Entry 9G29 (electron microscopy, 3.30 A resolution); this record covers chains A and F of the 17 polymer chains in the assembly.

[Chain A]
Name: DNA-directed RNA polymerase I subunit RPA190
Organism: Saccharomyces cerevisiae
Notes: EC 2.7.7.6
Reference sequence: P10964 (RPA1_YEAST); numbering as in UniProt (aligned over 1-1664)
Chain sequence (1664 residues; each row starts with the number of its first residue):
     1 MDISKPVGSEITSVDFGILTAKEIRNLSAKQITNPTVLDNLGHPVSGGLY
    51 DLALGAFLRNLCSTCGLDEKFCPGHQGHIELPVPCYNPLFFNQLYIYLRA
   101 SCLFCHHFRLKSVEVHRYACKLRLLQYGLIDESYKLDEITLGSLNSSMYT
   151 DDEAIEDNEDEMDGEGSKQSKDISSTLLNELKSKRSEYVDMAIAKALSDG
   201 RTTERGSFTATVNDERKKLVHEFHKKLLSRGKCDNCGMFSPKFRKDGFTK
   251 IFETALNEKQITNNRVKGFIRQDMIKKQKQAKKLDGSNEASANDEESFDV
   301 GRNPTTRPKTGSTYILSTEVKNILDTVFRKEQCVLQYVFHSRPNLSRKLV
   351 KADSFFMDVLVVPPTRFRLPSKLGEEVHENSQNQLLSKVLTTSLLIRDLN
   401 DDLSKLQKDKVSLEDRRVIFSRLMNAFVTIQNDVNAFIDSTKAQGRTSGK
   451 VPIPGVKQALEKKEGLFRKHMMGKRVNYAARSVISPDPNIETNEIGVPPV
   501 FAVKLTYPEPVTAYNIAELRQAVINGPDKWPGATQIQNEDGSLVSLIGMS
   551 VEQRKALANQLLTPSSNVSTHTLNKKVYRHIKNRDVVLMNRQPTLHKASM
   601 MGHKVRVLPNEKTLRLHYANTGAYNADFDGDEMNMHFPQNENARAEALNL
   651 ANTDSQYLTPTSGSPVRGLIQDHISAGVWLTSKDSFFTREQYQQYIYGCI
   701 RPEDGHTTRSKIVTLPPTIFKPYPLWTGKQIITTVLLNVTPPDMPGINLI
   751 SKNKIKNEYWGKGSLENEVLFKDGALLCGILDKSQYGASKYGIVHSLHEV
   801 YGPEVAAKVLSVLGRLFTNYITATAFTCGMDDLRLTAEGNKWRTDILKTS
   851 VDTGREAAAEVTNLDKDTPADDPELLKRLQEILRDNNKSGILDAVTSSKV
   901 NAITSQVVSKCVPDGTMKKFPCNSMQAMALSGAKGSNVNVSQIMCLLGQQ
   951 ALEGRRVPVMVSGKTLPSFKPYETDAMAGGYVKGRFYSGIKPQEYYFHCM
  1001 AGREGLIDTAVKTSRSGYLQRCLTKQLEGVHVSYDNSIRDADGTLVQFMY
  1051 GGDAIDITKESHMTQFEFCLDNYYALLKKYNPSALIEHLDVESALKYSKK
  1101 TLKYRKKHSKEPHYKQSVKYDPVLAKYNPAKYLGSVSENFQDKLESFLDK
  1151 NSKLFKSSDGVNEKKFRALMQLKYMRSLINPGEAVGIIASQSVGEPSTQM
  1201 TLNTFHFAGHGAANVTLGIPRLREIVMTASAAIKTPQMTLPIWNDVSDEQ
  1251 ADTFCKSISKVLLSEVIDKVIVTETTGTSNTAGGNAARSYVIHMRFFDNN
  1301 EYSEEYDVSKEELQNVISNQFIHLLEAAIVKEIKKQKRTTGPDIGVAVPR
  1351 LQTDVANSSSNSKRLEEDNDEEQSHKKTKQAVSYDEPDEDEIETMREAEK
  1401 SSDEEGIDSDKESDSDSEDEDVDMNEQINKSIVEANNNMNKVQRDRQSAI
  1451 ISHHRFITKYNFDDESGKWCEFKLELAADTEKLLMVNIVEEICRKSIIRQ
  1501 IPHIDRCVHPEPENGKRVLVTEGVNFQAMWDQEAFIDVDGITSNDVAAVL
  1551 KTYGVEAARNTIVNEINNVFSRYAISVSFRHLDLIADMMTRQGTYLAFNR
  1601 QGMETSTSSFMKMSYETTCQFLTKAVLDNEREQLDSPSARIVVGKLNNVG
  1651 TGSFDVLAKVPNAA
Unresolved in the structure: 142-173, 269-311, 446-450, 1154-1159, 1206-1213, 1278-1285, 1339-1434, 1663-1664
UniProt features mapped onto this chain:
  - region: Pro992 to Glu1004 (Bridging helix)
  - binding site (Zn(2+)): Cys62, Cys65, Cys72, His75, Cys102, Cys105, Cys233, Cys236
  - binding site (Mg(2+)): Asp627, Asp629, Asp631
  - modified residue (Phosphoserine): Ser889, Ser1636
Ion coordination: Zn2+ site 1: Cys62, Cys65, Cys72, His75; Zn2+ site 2: Cys102, Cys105, Cys233, Cys236; Mg2+: Asp627, Asp629, Asp631 (shared with 1 residue of chain R)
Reported in the primary citation:
  - specificity-determining residues: Pro593 (proposed by the authors, not directly observed)

[Chain F]
Name: DNA-directed RNA polymerases I, II, and III subunit RPABC2
Organism: Saccharomyces cerevisiae
Reference sequence: P20435 (RPAB2_YEAST); numbering as in UniProt (aligned over 1-155)
Chain sequence (155 residues; each row starts with the number of its first residue):
     1 MSDYEEAFNDGNENFEDFDVEHFSDEETYEEKPQFKDGETTDANGKTIVT
    51 GGNGPEDFQQHEQIRRKTLKEKAIPKDQRATTPYMTKYERARILGTRALQ
   101 ISMNAPVFVDLEGETDPLRIAMKELAEKKIPLVIRRYLPDGSFEDWSVEE
   151 LIVDL
Unresolved in the structure: 1-53, 155
UniProt features mapped onto this chain:
  - region: Leu111 to Leu132 (Leucine-zipper)
  - modified residue: Ser24 (Phosphoserine)

[Chain A / chain F interface]
Pairs across the interface (86):
  Ile3(A) - Leu99(F)  hydrophobic
  Ile3(A) - Met103(F)  hydrophobic
  Ser4(A) - Met103(F)
  Pro510(A) - Ser102(F)
  Thr512(A) - Ser102(F)
  Tyr514(A) - Ser102(F)
  Tyr514(A) - Glu114(F)
  Tyr514(A) - Thr115(F)  hydrogen bond (backbone-side chain)
  Tyr514(A) - Pro117(F)
  Asn515(A) - Thr115(F)  hydrogen bond
  Glu518(A) - Thr115(F)
  Asn574(A) - Ser102(F)
  Asn574(A) - Met103(F)
  Arg584(A) - Thr115(F)
  Glu641(A) - Gly95(F)
  Glu641(A) - Ala98(F)
  Glu641(A) - Leu99(F)
  Asn642(A) - Gly95(F)
  Asn642(A) - Thr96(F)
  Asn642(A) - Leu99(F)
  Arg644(A) - Asp116(F)  salt bridge
  Arg644(A) - Leu118(F)
  Ala645(A) - Ala91(F)
  Ala645(A) - Gly95(F)
  Ala645(A) - Leu118(F)
  Leu648(A) - Leu118(F)  hydrophobic
  Asn649(A) - Arg90(F)  hydrogen bond
  Leu650(A) - Lys87(F)
  Leu650(A) - Tyr88(F)  hydrophobic
  Leu650(A) - Ala91(F)  hydrophobic
  Ser1033(A) - Pro139(F)
  Tyr1034(A) - Thr81(F)
  Tyr1034(A) - Glu89(F)  hydrogen bond
  Tyr1034(A) - Arg136(F)
  Tyr1034(A) - Tyr137(F)
  Asp1035(A) - Leu138(F)
  Asp1035(A) - Pro139(F)
  Arg1039(A) - Pro139(F)
  Ala1084(A) - Ile152(F)
  Leu1085(A) - Tyr84(F)  hydrophobic
  Leu1089(A) - Pro83(F)  hydrophobic
  Leu1089(A) - Tyr84(F)
  Asn1128(A) - Ala80(F)  hydrogen bond (side chain-backbone)
  Ala1130(A) - Thr82(F)
  Ala1130(A) - Pro83(F)
  Ala1130(A) - Tyr84(F)
  Lys1131(A) - Arg79(F)  hydrogen bond (side chain-backbone)
  Lys1131(A) - Ala80(F)
  Lys1131(A) - Pro83(F)
  Met1175(A) - Tyr84(F)  hydrogen bond
  Arg1176(A) - Tyr84(F)
  Arg1176(A) - Asp154(F)  hydrogen bond (side chain-backbone)
  Asn1180(A) - Thr86(F)
  Asn1180(A) - Lys87(F)  hydrogen bond (side chain-backbone)
  Asn1180(A) - Tyr88(F)
  Pro1181(A) - Thr86(F)
  Pro1181(A) - Tyr88(F)
  Gly1182(A) - Tyr88(F)
  Glu1183(A) - Lys87(F)  salt bridge
  Glu1183(A) - Tyr88(F)  hydrogen bond
  Leu1646(A) - Arg92(F)
  Gly1650(A) - Tyr88(F)
  Thr1651(A) - Tyr88(F)
  Thr1651(A) - Arg92(F)  hydrogen bond (backbone-side chain)
  Ser1653(A) - Tyr137(F)
  Phe1654(A) - Tyr88(F)
  Phe1654(A) - Glu89(F)
  Phe1654(A) - Arg92(F)  hydrogen bond (backbone-side chain)
  Phe1654(A) - Ile134(F)  hydrophobic
  Phe1654(A) - Arg135(F)
  Asp1655(A) - Val133(F)
  Asp1655(A) - Ile134(F)
  Asp1655(A) - Arg135(F)  hydrogen bond (backbone-backbone)
  Asp1655(A) - Tyr137(F)  hydrogen bond
  Val1656(A) - Arg92(F)
  Val1656(A) - Ile93(F)  hydrophobic
  Val1656(A) - Leu132(F)  hydrophobic
  Val1656(A) - Val133(F)
  Leu1657(A) - Pro131(F)
  Leu1657(A) - Leu132(F)
  Leu1657(A) - Val133(F)  hydrogen bond (backbone-backbone)
  Leu1657(A) - Arg135(F)
  Ala1658(A) - Pro131(F)
  Lys1659(A) - Pro131(F)  hydrogen bond (backbone-backbone)
  Lys1659(A) - Val133(F)
  Lys1659(A) - Ser147(F)
Interface residues without a listed pair, chain A (48 interface residues in all): Lys576, Lys604, Asp1056, His1088, Leu1172, Gly1652
Interface residues without a listed pair, chain F (43 interface residues in all): Leu94, Ile101, Asn104, Arg119, Glu149, Glu150

[Summary]
The interface between chain A and chain F involves 48 residues on one side and 43 on the other; the contacts
include 16 hydrogen bonds and 2 salt bridges. Polar pairs include Arg644(A)-Asp116(F), Glu1183(A)-Lys87(F) and
Tyr514(A)-Thr115(F). From UniProt: 8 Zn2+-binding residues and 3 Mg2+-binding residues on chain A. The paper
reports the specificity determinant Pro593(A).
Here chain A is DNA-directed RNA polymerase I subunit RPA190 and chain F is DNA-directed RNA polymerases I,
II, and III subunit RPABC2, both from Saccharomyces cerevisiae. Entry 9G29 (Yeast RNA polymerase I elongation
complex stalled by an apurinic site with the C-terminal of A12 ...) was determined by electron microscopy
(same publication as 9G1V, 9G1X, 9G23, 9G24, 9G26, 9G27, 9G2B and 9G2C).
